Entry 3EYZ (X-ray diffraction, 2.10 A resolution); this record covers chains A and C of the 3 polymer chains in the assembly.

== Chain A ==
Molecule: DNA polymerase I
Source organism: Bacillus stearothermophilus
Notes: EC 2.7.7.7
Chain sequence (580 residues; numbered 297 to 876; the number before each row is that of its first residue):
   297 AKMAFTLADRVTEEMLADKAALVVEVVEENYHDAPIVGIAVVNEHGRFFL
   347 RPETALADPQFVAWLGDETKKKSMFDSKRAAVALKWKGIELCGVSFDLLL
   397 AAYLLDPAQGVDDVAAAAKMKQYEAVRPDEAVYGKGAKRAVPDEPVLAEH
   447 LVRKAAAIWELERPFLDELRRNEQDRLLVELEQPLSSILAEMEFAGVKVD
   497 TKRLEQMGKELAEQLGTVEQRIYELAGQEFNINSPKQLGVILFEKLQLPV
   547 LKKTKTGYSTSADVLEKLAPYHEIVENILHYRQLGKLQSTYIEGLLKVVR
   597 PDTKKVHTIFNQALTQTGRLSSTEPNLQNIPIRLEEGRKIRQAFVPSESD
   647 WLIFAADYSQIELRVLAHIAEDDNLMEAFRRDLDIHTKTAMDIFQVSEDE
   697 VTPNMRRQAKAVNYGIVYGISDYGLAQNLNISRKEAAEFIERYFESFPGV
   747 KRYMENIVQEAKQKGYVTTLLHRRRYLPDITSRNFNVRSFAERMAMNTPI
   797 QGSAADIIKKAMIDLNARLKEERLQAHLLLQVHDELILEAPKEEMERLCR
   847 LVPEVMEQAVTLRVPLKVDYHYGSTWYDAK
Sequence notes: engineered mutation Tyr710 (Phe414 in 3EYZ)
From the paper describing this entry:
  - conformationally variable residues (helix shift): Gly711
  - binding site for the 10-nt DNA strand: Ile628

== Chain C ==
Molecule: 13-nt DNA strand
Sequence (13 nucleotides; each row starts with the number of its first residue):
     1 ATGCGAGTCAGGA

== Chain A / chain C interface ==
Pairs across the interface - 43 pairs, chain A then chain C:
  Asn527(A) - DA10(C)  phosphate contact
  Asn529(A) - DA10(C)  sugar contact
  Ser530(A) - DA10(C)  phosphate contact
  Ser530(A) - DG11(C)  hydrogen bond to the phosphate
  Gln533(A) - DG11(C)  phosphate contact
  Lys582(A) - DG7(C)  hydrogen bond to the base
  Ser585(A) - DT8(C)  phosphate contact
  Ser585(A) - DC9(C)  phosphate contact
  Thr586(A) - DT8(C)  sugar contact
  Gly590(A) - DT8(C)  phosphate contact
  Leu610(A) - DG5(C)  sugar contact
  Leu610(A) - DA6(C)  phosphate contact
  Thr611(A) - DG5(C)  phosphate contact
  Gln612(A) - DC4(C)  phosphate contact
  Gln612(A) - DG5(C)  hydrogen bond to the phosphate
  Thr613(A) - DC4(C)  sugar contact
  Arg615(A) - DG3(C)  base contact
  Arg615(A) - DC4(C)  hydrogen bond to the base
  Ser617(A) - DG5(C)  phosphate contact
  Ser617(A) - DA6(C)  hydrogen bond to the phosphate
  Ser618(A) - DA6(C)  sugar contact
  Thr619(A) - DA6(C)  phosphate contact
  Thr619(A) - DG7(C)  hydrogen bond to the phosphate
  Glu620(A) - DG7(C)  hydrogen bond to the phosphate
  Asn622(A) - DA6(C)  hydrogen bond to the sugar
  Asn625(A) - DG5(C)  base contact
  Gly711(A) - DT2(C)  base contact
  Tyr714(A) - DT2(C)  sugar contact
  Tyr714(A) - DG3(C)  stacking on the base
  Ile716(A) - DT2(C)  base contact
  Ser717(A) - DA1(C)  hydrogen bond to the phosphate
  Ser717(A) - DT2(C)  hydrogen bond to the phosphate
  Gly720(A) - DT2(C)  hydrogen bond to the phosphate
  Asn724(A) - DT2(C)  base contact
  Arg771(A) - DC4(C)  salt bridge to the phosphate
  Phe786(A) - DG3(C)  phosphate contact
  Phe786(A) - DC4(C)  phosphate contact
  Arg789(A) - DT2(C)  hydrogen bond to the phosphate
  Arg789(A) - DG3(C)  salt bridge to the phosphate
  Met790(A) - DC4(C)  phosphate contact
  Asn793(A) - DG3(C)  sugar contact
  Gln797(A) - DG3(C)  hydrogen bond to the base
  Gln797(A) - DC4(C)  hydrogen bond to the sugar
Interface residues without a listed pair, chain A (37 interface residues in all): Pro531, Lys532, Gly715, Tyr719, Leu721, Asn782
Interface residues without a listed pair, chain C (12 interface residues in all): DG12

== Overview ==
37 residues of chain A and 12 residues of chain C are in contact; the contacts include 14 hydrogen bonds, 2
salt bridges and 1 aromatic stacking contact. Among the polar pairs are Lys582(A)-DG7(C), Arg615(A)-DC4(C) and
Gln797(A)-DG3(C). The paper reports a binding site for the 10-nt DNA strand at Ile628(A); conformational
variability at Gly711(A).
Here chain A is DNA polymerase I (Bacillus stearothermophilus) and chain C is a 13-nt DNA strand. Entry 3EYZ
(Cocrystal structure of Bacillus fragment DNA polymerase I with duplex DNA (open form)) was determined by
X-ray diffraction together with 3EZ5 from the same study.
